PDB entry 5FS9 | X-ray diffraction, 1.75 A resolution | chain A

== Chain A ==
Name: Apoptosis-inducing factor 1, mitochondrial
Source organism: Homo sapiens
Notes: EC 1.1.1.-; fragment: catalytic domain, residues 104-613
UniProt: O95831 (AIFM1_HUMAN); numbering as in UniProt (aligned over 103-613)
Chain sequence (515 residues; each row starts with the number of its first residue):
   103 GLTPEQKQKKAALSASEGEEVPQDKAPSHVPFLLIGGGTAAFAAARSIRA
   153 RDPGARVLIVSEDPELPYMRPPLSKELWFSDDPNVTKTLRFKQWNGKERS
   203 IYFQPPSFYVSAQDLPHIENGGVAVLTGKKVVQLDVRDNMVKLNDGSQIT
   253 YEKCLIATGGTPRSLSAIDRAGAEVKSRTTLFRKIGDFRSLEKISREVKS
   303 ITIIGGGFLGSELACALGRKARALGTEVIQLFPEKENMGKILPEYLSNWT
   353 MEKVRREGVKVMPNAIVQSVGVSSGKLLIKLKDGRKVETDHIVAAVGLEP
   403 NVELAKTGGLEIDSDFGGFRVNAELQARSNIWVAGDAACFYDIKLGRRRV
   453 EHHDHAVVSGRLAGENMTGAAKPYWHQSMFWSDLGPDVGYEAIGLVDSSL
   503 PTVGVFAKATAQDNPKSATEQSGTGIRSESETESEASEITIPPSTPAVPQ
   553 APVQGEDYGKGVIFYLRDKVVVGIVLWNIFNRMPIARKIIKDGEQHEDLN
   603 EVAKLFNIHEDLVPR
Disordered / not traced: 103-125, 531-558, 613-617
Differences from the reference sequence: expression tag (614-617); engineered mutation E338 (Gly in O95831)
UniProt features mapped onto this chain:
  - motif: K446 to R451 (Nuclear localization signal)
  - binding site (FAD): G138 to A142, E164, D165, R172, K177, V233, R285, D438, H454, H455, W483
  - binding site (NAD(+)): W196, G308 to L311, E336, K342, G399, E453, H454, W483, E493, N583
  - modified residue: T105 (Phosphothreonine), K109 (N6-succinyllysine), S116 (Phosphoserine), S118 (Phosphoserine), S268 (Phosphoserine), S292 (Phosphoserine), S371 (Phosphoserine), K388 (N6-acetyllysine), T521 (Phosphothreonine), S524 (Phosphoserine), S530 (Phosphoserine), K593 (N6-acetyllysine)
  - cross-link: K255 (Glycyl lysine isopeptide (Lys-Gly) (interchain with G-Cter in ubiquitin))
  - natural variant: R201 (deletion: In COXPD6), Q235 (Q235H: In SEMDHL), D237 (D237G: In SEMDHL; D237V: In SEMDHL), V243 (V243L: In COXPD6), T260 (T260A: In DFNX5), G262 (G262S: Found in patient with mitochondrial encephalomyopathy with moderate clinical severity and slow progressive course despite early onset as well as and cerebellar involvement), G308 (G308E: In COXPD6), E338 (G338E: In COXPD6; this construct carries the variant), L344 (L344F: In DFNX5; uncertain significance), G360 (G360R: In DFNX5; uncertain significance), R422 (R422Q: In DFNX5; R422W: In DFNX5), R430 (R430C: In DFNX5; uncertain significance), 6 further natural variant entries in UniProt
  - mutagenesis: W196 (W196A: Increases protein dimerization at lower NADH levels), E413 to R430 (Disrupts dimerization. Lower efficiency in stabilizing charge-transfer complexes upon coenzyme reduction), Y443 to I445 (Disrupts dimerization. Disrupts dimerization; when associated with A-477), H454 (H454A: Allows dimerization in absence of NADH), W477 (W477A: Disrupts dimerization; when associated with A-443--445-A), S480 (S480A: Allows dimerization in absence of NADH), D485 (D485A: Increases protein dimerization at lower NADH levels), R529 (R529A: Increases protein dimerization at lower NADH levels), E531 (E531A: Increases protein dimerization at lower NADH levels), E533 (E533A: Increases protein dimerization at lower NADH levels), E535 (E535A: Increases protein dimerization at lower NADH levels)
Ligand contacts: FAD (flavin-adenine dinucleotide): I137, G138, G139, G140, T141, A142, A143, V162, S163, E164, D165, R172, P173, L175, S176, K177, K231, K232, V233, A259, T260, G261, G262, F284, R285, L311, E314, N403, L406, A436, G437, D438, E453, H454, H455, D456, A458, F482, W483

== Overview ==
Ligands of chain A: flavin-adenine dinucleotide. Curated annotation (UniProt) lists 15 FAD-binding residues,
13 NAD+-binding residues and 12 mutagenesis sites.
Chain A is Apoptosis-inducing factor 1, mitochondrial (Homo sapiens); the structure, Crystal structure of the
G338E mutant of human apoptosis inducing factor, was determined by X-ray diffraction together with 5FS6, 5FS7
and 5FS8 from the same study.
